7UIX - chains A and L of the 14 polymer chains in the assembly; structure by electron microscopy, 3.24 A resolution.

Chain A:
Molecule: ATP-dependent Clp protease ATP-binding subunit ClpA
Source organism: Escherichia coli
Reference sequence: A0A836NDF2 (A0A836NDF2_ECOLX); numbering as in UniProt (aligned over 1-758)
Amino-acid sequence (758 residues; each row starts with the number of its first residue):
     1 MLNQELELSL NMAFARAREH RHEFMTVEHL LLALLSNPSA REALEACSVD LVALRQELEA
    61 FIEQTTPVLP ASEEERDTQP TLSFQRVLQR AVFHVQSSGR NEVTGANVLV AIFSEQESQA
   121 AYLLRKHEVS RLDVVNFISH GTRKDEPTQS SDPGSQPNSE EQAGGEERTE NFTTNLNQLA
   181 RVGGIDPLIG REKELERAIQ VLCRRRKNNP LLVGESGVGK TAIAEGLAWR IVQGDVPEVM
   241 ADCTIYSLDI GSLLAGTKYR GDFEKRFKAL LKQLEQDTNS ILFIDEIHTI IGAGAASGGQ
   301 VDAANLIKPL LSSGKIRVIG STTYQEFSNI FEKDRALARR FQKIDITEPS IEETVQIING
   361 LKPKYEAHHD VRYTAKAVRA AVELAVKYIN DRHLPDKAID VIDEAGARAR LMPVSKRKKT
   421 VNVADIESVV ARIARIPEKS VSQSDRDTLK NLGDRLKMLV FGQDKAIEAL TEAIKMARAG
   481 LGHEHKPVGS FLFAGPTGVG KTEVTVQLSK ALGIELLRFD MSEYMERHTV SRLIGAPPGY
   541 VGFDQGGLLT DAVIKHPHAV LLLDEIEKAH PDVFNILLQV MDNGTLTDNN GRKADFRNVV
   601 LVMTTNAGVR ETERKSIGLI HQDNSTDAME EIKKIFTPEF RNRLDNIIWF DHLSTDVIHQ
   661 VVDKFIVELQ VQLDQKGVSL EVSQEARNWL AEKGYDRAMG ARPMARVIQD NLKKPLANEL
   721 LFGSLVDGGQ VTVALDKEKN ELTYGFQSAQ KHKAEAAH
Disordered / not traced: 1-171, 749-758
Differences from the reference sequence: conflict Thr169 (Met in A0A836NDF2)
Bound ions: Mg2+: Thr221 (together with ADP)
Residues lining bound ligands:
  - ADP (adenosine-5'-diphosphate), molecule 1: Leu188, Ile189, Arg191, Ser216, Gly217, Val218, Gly219, Lys220, Thr221, Ala222, Asp285, Ile357, Pro395, Ile399
  - ADP, molecule 2: Val460, Phe461, Gln463, Gly498, Val499, Gly500, Thr502, Arg518, Leu653, Val657, Val661, Lys664, Phe665, Ala701, Arg702

Chain L:
Molecule: ATP-dependent Clp protease proteolytic subunit
Source organism: Escherichia coli
Notes: EC 3.4.21.92
Reference sequence: A0A0K4NM46 (A0A0K4NM46_ECOLX); residues 1-193 here correspond to UniProt positions 15-207 (UniProt number = residue number + 14)
Amino-acid sequence (201 residues; row label = number of the first residue in the row):
     1 ALVPMVIEQT SRGERSFDIY SRLLKERVIF LTGQVEDHMA NLIVAQMLFL EAENPEKDIY
    61 LYINSPGGVI TAGMSIYDTM QFIKPDVSTI CMGQAASMGA FLLTAGAKGK RFCLPNSRVM
   121 IHQPLGGYQG QATDIEIHAR EILKVKGRMN ELMALHTGQS LEQIERDTER DRFLSAPEAV
   181 EYGLVDSILT HRNRSHHHHH H
Disordered / not traced: 1, 192-201
Differences from the reference sequence: expression tag (194-201)

Chain A / chain L interface:
Contacting residue pairs - 21 pairs, chain A then chain L:
  Arg614(A) with Glu26(L), salt bridge
  Ser616(A) with Glu26(L)
  Ile617(A) with Arg22(L); Leu23(L), hydrophobic; Glu26(L)
  Gly618(A) with Tyr62(L)
  Leu619(A) with Tyr62(L), hydrogen bond (backbone-side chain); Ile90(L), hydrophobic; Met92(L), hydrophobic
  Ile620(A) with Tyr60(L); Ile90(L), hydrophobic; Phe112(L), hydrophobic; Leu189(L), hydrophobic
  His621(A) with Tyr60(L)
  Gln622(A) with Glu26(L); Arg27(L); Asp58(L); Tyr60(L)
  Asn624(A) with Lys57(L), hydrogen bond (backbone-side chain)
  Asp627(A) with Asn54(L), hydrogen bond; Lys57(L), salt bridge
Also at the interface, not in a pair above, chain A (12 interface residues in all): Ser625, Thr626
Also at the interface, not in a pair above, chain L (15 interface residues in all): Val28, Glu56

Summary:
Chain A and chain L form an interface of 12 and 15 residues respectively; the contacts include 3 hydrogen
bonds and 2 salt bridges. Polar contacts include Arg614(A)-Glu26(L), Asp627(A)-Lys57(L) and
Leu619(A)-Tyr62(L). Chain A binds ADP.
Chain A is ATP-dependent Clp protease ATP-binding subunit ClpA and chain L is ATP-dependent Clp protease
proteolytic subunit, both from Escherichia coli; the structure, ClpAP complex bound to ClpS N-terminal
extension, class I, was determined by electron microscopy, deposited together with 7UIV, 7UIW, 7UIZ, 7UJ0 and
7UIY.
